PDB entry 6V2Q | X-ray diffraction, 1.60 A resolution | chains A and B of the 3 polymer chains in the assembly

# Chain A
Molecule: HLA-B alpha chain (B*5703GB)
From: Homo sapiens
Reference sequence: I3ZN84 (I3ZN84_HUMAN); residues 1-276 here correspond to UniProt positions 25-300 (UniProt number = residue number + 24)
Chain sequence (276 residues; numbered 1 to 276; the number before each row is that of its first residue):
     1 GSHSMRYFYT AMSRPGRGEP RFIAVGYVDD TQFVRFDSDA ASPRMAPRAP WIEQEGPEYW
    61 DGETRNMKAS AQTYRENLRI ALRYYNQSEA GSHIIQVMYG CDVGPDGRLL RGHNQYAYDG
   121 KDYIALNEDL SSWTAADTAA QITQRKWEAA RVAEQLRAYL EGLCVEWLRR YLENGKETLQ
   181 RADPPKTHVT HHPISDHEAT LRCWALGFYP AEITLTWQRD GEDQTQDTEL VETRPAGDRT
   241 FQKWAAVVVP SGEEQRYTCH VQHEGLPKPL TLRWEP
Disulfide bonds: Cys101-Cys164, Cys203-Cys259

# Chain B
Molecule: Beta-2-microglobulin
From: Homo sapiens
Reference sequence: P61769 (B2MG_HUMAN); residues 1-99 here correspond to UniProt positions 21-119 (UniProt number = residue number + 20)
Chain sequence (100 residues; numbered 0 to 99; the number before each row is that of its first residue; numbering starts at 0):
     0 MIQRTPKIQV YSRHPAENGK SNFLNCYVSG FHPSDIEVDL LKNGERIEKV EHSDLSFSKD
    60 WSFYLLYYTE FTPTEKDEYA CRVNHVTLSQ PKIVKWDRDM
Disulfide bonds: Cys25-Cys80
Differences from the reference sequence: initiating methionine (0)
Curated features (UniProtKB/Swiss-Prot):
  - modified residue: Gln2 (Pyrrolidone carboxylic acid)
  - glycosylation: Ile1 (N-linked (Glc) (glycation) isoleucine), Lys19 (N-linked (Glc) (glycation) lysine), Lys41 (N-linked (Glc) (glycation) lysine), Lys48 (N-linked (Glc) (glycation) lysine), Lys58 (N-linked (Glc) (glycation) lysine), Lys91 (N-linked (Glc) (glycation) lysine), Lys94 (N-linked (Glc) (glycation) lysine)

# Interface between chain A and chain B
Contacting residue pairs (61; chain A residue first):
  Phe8(A) with Ser55(B); Phe56(B), hydrophobic
  Tyr9(A) with Phe56(B)
  Thr10(A) with Leu54(B); Phe56(B); Phe62(B)
  Met12(A) with Ser33(B), hydrogen bond; Asp34(B); Leu54(B), hydrophobic
  Ile23(A) with Leu54(B)
  Val25(A) with Asp53(B); Leu54(B); Ser55(B)
  Tyr27(A) with Ser55(B), hydrogen bond; Tyr63(B), hydrogen bond
  Gln32(A) with Asp53(B), hydrogen bond
  Arg35(A) with Asp53(B), salt bridge
  Arg48(A) with Asp53(B), salt bridge
  His93(A) with Met0(B)
  Ile94(A) with His31(B); Pro32(B), hydrophobic; Ser33(B)
  Gln96(A) with His31(B), hydrogen bond; Phe56(B); Trp60(B), hydrogen bond (side chain-backbone); Phe62(B)
  Val97(A) with Phe56(B)
  Gln115(A) with Trp60(B)
  Tyr116(A) with Trp60(B)
  Ala117(A) with Trp60(B), hydrophobic
  Asp119(A) with Met0(B); His31(B)
  Gly120(A) with Arg3(B), hydrogen bond (backbone-side chain); His31(B); Trp60(B)
  Asp122(A) with Trp60(B), hydrogen bond
  His192(A) with Asp98(B), salt bridge
  Arg202(A) with Asp98(B), hydrogen bond (side chain-backbone); Met99(B), hydrogen bond
  Trp204(A) with Asp98(B); Met99(B)
  Val231(A) with Gln8(B)
  Glu232(A) with Gln8(B), hydrogen bond (backbone-side chain); Tyr26(B); Ser28(B), hydrogen bond
  Thr233(A) with Tyr26(B)
  Arg234(A) with Gln8(B), hydrogen bond; Tyr10(B); Met99(B), hydrogen bond (side chain-backbone)
  Pro235(A) with Tyr10(B), hydrogen bond (backbone-side chain); Asn24(B); Tyr26(B)
  Ala236(A) with Arg12(B), hydrogen bond (backbone-side chain); Asn24(B), hydrogen bond (backbone-side chain)
  Gly237(A) with Arg12(B), hydrogen bond (backbone-side chain)
  Asp238(A) with Arg12(B); His13(B), salt bridge
  Gln242(A) with Tyr10(B); Ser11(B), hydrogen bond (side chain-backbone); Arg12(B), hydrogen bond (side chain-backbone)
  Trp244(A) with Met99(B), hydrogen bond (side chain-backbone)
Also at the interface, not in a pair above, chain A (38 interface residues in all): Arg17, Arg21, Ser92, Met98, Leu206
Also at the interface, not in a pair above, chain B (28 interface residues in all): Ile1, Lys6, Pro14, Asp59, Leu65

# In short
38 residues of chain A face 28 of chain B across their interface; the contacts include 21 hydrogen bonds and 4
salt bridges. Polar contacts include Arg35(A)-Asp53(B), Arg48(A)-Asp53(B) and His192(A)-Asp98(B).
Here chain A is HLA-B alpha chain (B*5703GB) and chain B is Beta-2-microglobulin, both from Homo sapiens.
Entry 6V2Q (HLA-B*57:03 presenting the peptide LSSPVTKSF) was determined by X-ray diffraction together with
6V2O, 6V2P and 6V3J from the same study.
